PDB entry 3OSA | X-ray diffraction, 2.30 A resolution | chains A and C

# Chain A (and C)
Protein: Estrogen receptor
Organism: Homo sapiens
Notes: chain C of this document is another copy of the same molecule, construct and numbering; everything in this record applies to it too
UniProt: P03372 (ESR1_HUMAN); residue numbers follow UniProt; this construct covers 299-553
Amino-acid sequence (258 residues; each row starts with the number of its first residue):
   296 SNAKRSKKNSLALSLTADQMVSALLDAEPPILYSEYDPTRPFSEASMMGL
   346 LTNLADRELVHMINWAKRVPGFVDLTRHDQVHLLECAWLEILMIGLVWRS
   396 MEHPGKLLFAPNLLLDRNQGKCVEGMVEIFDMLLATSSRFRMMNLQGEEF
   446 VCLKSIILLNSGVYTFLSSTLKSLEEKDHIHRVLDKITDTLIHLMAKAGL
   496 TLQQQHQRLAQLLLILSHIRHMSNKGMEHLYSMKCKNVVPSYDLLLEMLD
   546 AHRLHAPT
Disordered / not traced: 296-305, 417, 531, 547-553 (chain C: 296-304, 332-340, 416-418, 547-553)
Construct notes: expression tag (296-298); engineered mutation Arg-372 (Leu in P03372), Ser-536 (Leu in P03372)
Residues lining bound ligands: KN3 (4-[1-(3-methylbut-2-en-1-yl)-7-(trifluoromethyl)-1H-indazol-3-yl]benzene-1,3-diol): Met-342, Met-343, Leu-346, Leu-349, Ala-350, Glu-353, Leu-384, Leu-387, Met-388, Leu-391, Arg-394, Phe-404, Met-421, Ile-424, Phe-425, Leu-428, Gly-521, His-524, Leu-525
What the authors report for this chain:
  - mutagenesis - L372R, L536S: abolished binding to corepressors

# Interface between chain A and chain C
Contacting residue pairs (54; chain A residue first):
  Ala-430(A) with Tyr-459(C)
  Arg-434(A) with Tyr-459(C); His-476(C)
  Ile-451(A) with Leu-509(C), hydrophobic
  Asn-455(A) with Leu-509(C); Ser-512(C)
  Tyr-459(A) with Ala-430(C); Leu-509(C), hydrogen bond (side chain-backbone); Ile-510(C), hydrogen bond (side chain-backbone); His-513(C)
  Thr-460(A) with Met-427(C); His-513(C)
  His-476(A) with Arg-434(C), hydrogen bond
  Asp-480(A) with Gln-502(C); Gln-506(C), hydrogen bond
  Thr-483(A) with His-501(C); Ala-505(C)
  Asp-484(A) with Gln-498(C), hydrogen bond; His-501(C), salt bridge; Gln-502(C)
  Ile-487(A) with His-501(C)
  Leu-497(A) with Leu-497(C), hydrophobic
  Gln-498(A) with Asp-484(C), hydrogen bond
  His-501(A) with Thr-483(C); Asp-484(C), salt bridge; Ile-487(C); Leu-504(C)
  Gln-502(A) with Asp-480(C); Thr-483(C); Asp-484(C), hydrogen bond
  Leu-504(A) with His-501(C)
  Ala-505(A) with Thr-483(C); Leu-508(C), hydrophobic
  Gln-506(A) with His-476(C), hydrogen bond; Asp-480(C), hydrogen bond
  Leu-508(A) with Ala-505(C), hydrophobic
  Leu-509(A) with Ile-451(C), hydrophobic; Asn-455(C)
  Ile-510(A) with Tyr-459(C)
  Leu-511(A) with Leu-509(C), hydrophobic; Ser-512(C)
  Ser-512(A) with Asn-455(C), hydrogen bond; Ser-512(C); Arg-515(C), hydrogen bond
  His-513(A) with Asn-455(C), hydrogen bond; Ser-456(C); Tyr-459(C); Arg-515(C), hydrogen bond
  Arg-515(A) with Ser-512(C); His-516(C), hydrogen bond
  His-516(A) with Arg-515(C); Asn-519(C), hydrogen bond
  Asn-519(A) with His-516(C), hydrogen bond; Asn-519(C)
Other interface residues (no listed pair), chain A (31 interface residues in all): Met-427, Leu-479, Lys-520, Glu-523
Other interface residues (no listed pair), chain C (32 interface residues in all): Val-458, Thr-460, Leu-479, Leu-511, Glu-523

# Summary
31 residues of chain A and 32 residues of chain C are in contact, with 16 hydrogen bonds and 2 salt bridges.
Polar pairs include Asp-484(A)/His-501(C), Tyr-459(A)/Leu-509(C) and Tyr-459(A)/Ile-510(C). Ligands of chain
A: compound KN3. From the paper: L372R and L536S of chain A abolish binding to corepressors.
Both chains are Estrogen receptor (Homo sapiens). Entry 3OSA (Estrogen Receptor) was determined by X-ray
diffraction (same publication as 3OS8, 3OS9, 2QXS and 2QZO).
